2Z3J - chains B and C of the 4 polymer chains in the assembly; structure by X-ray diffraction, 1.60 A resolution.

Chain B (and C):
Name: Blasticidin-S deaminase
Organism: Aspergillus terreus
Notes: EC 3.5.4.23; chain C of this document is another copy of the same molecule, construct and numbering; everything in this record applies to it too
Reference sequence: P0C2P0 (BSD_ASPTE); numbering as in UniProt (aligned over 1-130)
Sequence (130 residues; each row starts with the number of its first residue):
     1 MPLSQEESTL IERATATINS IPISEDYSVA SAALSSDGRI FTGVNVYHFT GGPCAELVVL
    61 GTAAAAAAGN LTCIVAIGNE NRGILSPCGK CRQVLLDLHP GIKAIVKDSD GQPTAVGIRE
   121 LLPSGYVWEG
Unresolved in the structure: 1, 130 (chain C: 1-2, 128-130)
Differences from the reference sequence: engineered mutation Lys-90 (Arg in P0C2P0)
Ion coordination: Zn2+: Cys-54, Cys-88, Cys-91
UniProt features mapped onto this chain:
  - active site: Glu-56 (Proton donor)
  - binding site (substrate): Ser-28, Arg-82, Tyr-126, Trp-128
  - binding site (Zn(2+)): Cys-54, Cys-88, Cys-91
  - mutagenesis: Glu-56 (E56D: Loss of activity; E56Q: Loss of activity), Cys-91 (C91A: Loss of activity; C91S: Loss of activity)

Interface between chain B and chain C:
Contacting residue pairs (56; chain B residue first):
  Thr-17(B) / Ala-65(C)
  Ser-20(B) / Ala-67(C)
  Ile-21(B) / Ala-64(C)
  Ile-21(B) / Ala-65(C)
  Ile-21(B) / Ala-67(C)
  Asp-26(B) / Leu-98(C)
  Tyr-27(B) / Ala-64(C)  hydrophobic
  Tyr-27(B) / Leu-98(C)
  Tyr-27(B) / His-99(C)
  Val-44(B) / Gly-61(C)
  Val-44(B) / Ala-65(C)  hydrophobic
  Val-46(B) / Leu-57(C)
  Val-46(B) / Leu-60(C)
  Val-46(B) / Gly-61(C)
  Val-46(B) / Val-94(C)  hydrophobic
  Val-46(B) / Leu-98(C)  hydrophobic
  His-48(B) / Gln-93(C)
  His-48(B) / Val-94(C)
  His-48(B) / Asp-97(C)  salt bridge
  Phe-49(B) / Tyr-126(C)  hydrophobic
  Thr-50(B) / Lys-90(C)  hydrogen bond (backbone-side chain)
  Thr-50(B) / Val-94(C)
  Gly-51(B) / Lys-90(C)  hydrogen bond (backbone-side chain)
  Pro-53(B) / Pro-53(C)  hydrophobic
  Pro-53(B) / Leu-57(C)
  Leu-57(B) / Val-46(C)
  Leu-57(B) / Pro-53(C)
  Val-58(B) / Val-58(C)
  Val-58(B) / Gly-61(C)
  Val-58(B) / Thr-62(C)
  Leu-60(B) / Val-46(C)
  Gly-61(B) / Val-44(C)
  Gly-61(B) / Val-46(C)
  Gly-61(B) / Val-58(C)
  Thr-62(B) / Val-58(C)
  Thr-62(B) / Thr-62(C)  hydrogen bond
  Ala-64(B) / Ile-21(C)
  Ala-64(B) / Tyr-27(C)  hydrophobic
  Ala-64(B) / Val-44(C)  hydrophobic
  Ala-65(B) / Ile-21(C)
  Ala-65(B) / Val-44(C)
  Lys-90(B) / Thr-50(C)  hydrogen bond (side chain-backbone)
  Lys-90(B) / Gly-51(C)  hydrogen bond (side chain-backbone)
  Gln-93(B) / His-48(C)
  Val-94(B) / Val-46(C)  hydrophobic
  Val-94(B) / His-48(C)
  Val-94(B) / Thr-50(C)
  Asp-97(B) / His-48(C)  salt bridge
  Leu-98(B) / Asp-26(C)
  Leu-98(B) / Tyr-27(C)
  Leu-98(B) / Val-46(C)  hydrophobic
  His-99(B) / Tyr-27(C)
  Tyr-126(B) / Phe-49(C)  hydrophobic
  Trp-128(B) / Tyr-47(C)  hydrophobic
  Trp-128(B) / His-48(C)
  Trp-128(B) / Phe-49(C)  hydrophobic
Other interface residues (no listed pair), chain B (32 interface residues in all): Pro-22, Gly-43, Tyr-47, Gly-52, Ala-67
Other interface residues (no listed pair), chain C (29 interface residues in all): Thr-17, Pro-22, Gly-43

Overview:
32 residues of chain B and 29 residues of chain C are in contact, with 5 hydrogen bonds and 2 salt bridges.
Among the polar pairs are His-48(B)/Asp-97(C), Thr-50(B)/Lys-90(C) and Gly-51(B)/Lys-90(C).
Chain B and chain C are both Blasticidin-S deaminase (Aspergillus terreus); the structure, Crystal structure
of blasticidin S deaminase (BSD) R90K mutant, was determined by X-ray diffraction (same publication as 2Z3G,
2Z3H, 2Z3I, 1WN5 and 1WN6).
